PDB entry 7PGM | X-ray diffraction, 2.70 A resolution | chains A and B of the 3 polymer chains in the assembly

Chain A (and B):
Protein: Hedgehog-interacting protein
Organism: Homo sapiens
Notes: chain B of this document is another copy of the same molecule, construct and numbering; everything in this record applies to it too
UniProtKB: Q96QV1 (HHIP_HUMAN); residues 213-670 here = UniProt positions 213-670
Chain sequence (470 residues; numbered 210 to 679; the number before each row is that of its first residue):
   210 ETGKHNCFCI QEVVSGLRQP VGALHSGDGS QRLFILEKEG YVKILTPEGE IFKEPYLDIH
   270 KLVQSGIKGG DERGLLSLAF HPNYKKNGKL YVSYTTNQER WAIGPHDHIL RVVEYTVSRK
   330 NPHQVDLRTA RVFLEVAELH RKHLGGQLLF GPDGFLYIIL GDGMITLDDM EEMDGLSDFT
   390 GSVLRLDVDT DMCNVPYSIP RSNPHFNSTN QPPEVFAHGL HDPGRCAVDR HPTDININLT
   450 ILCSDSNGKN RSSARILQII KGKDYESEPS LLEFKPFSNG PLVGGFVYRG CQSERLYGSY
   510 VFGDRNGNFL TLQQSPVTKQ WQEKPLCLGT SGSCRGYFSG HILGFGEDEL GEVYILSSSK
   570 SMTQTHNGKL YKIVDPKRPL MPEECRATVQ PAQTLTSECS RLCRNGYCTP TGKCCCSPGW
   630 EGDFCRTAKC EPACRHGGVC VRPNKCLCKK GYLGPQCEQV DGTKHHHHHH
Not modelled in the structure: 210-213, 309-313, 442-443, 458-460, 671-679 (chain B: 210-213, 308-314, 381-385, 441-443, 459-462, 471-481, 671-679)
Construct notes: expression tag (210-212, 671-679)
Cystine bridges: C216-C536, C218-C543, C402-C624, C435-C452, C500-C594, C608-C617, C612-C623, C625-C634, C639-C649, C643-C655, C657-C666
Swiss-Prot annotation at these positions:
  - region: L376 to F388 (Interaction with SHH zinc binding site)
  - binding site (Zn(2+)): D383
  - glycosylation (N-linked (GlcNAc...) asparagine): N416, N447, N459
  - mutagenesis: E380 (E380A: Abolishes SHH binding), M382 (M382A: Abolishes SHH binding), D383 (D383A/R: Abolishes SHH binding), D387 (D387A: Abolishes SHH binding)
Reported in the primary citation:
  - binding site for n,O6-disulfo-glucosamine: K277, R328, K569, R610, R613
  - mutagenesis - K277E/R328E/R350E/K569E/R610E/R613E: abolished binding to heparin
  - mutagenesis - K277E/R328E/R350E/K569E/R610E/R613E: abolished binding to HS
  - mutagenesis - K277E/R328E/R350E/K569E/R610E/R613E: abolished binding to CS
  - mutagenesis - K277E/R328E/R350E/K569E/R610E/R613E: decreased signaling

Interface between chain A and chain B:
Pairs across the interface (24):
  I276(A) with L611(B), hydrophobic; R635(B), hydrogen bond (backbone-side chain)
  K277(A) with R610(B); L611(B); R613(B); R635(B)
  N488(A) with L656(B)
  N515(A) with C657(B), hydrogen bond (side chain-backbone); K658(B)
  N517(A) with K659(B)
  T539(A) with Y661(B)
  G545(A) with Y661(B)
  Y546(A) with H645(B); G646(B); Y661(B)
  F547(A) with G646(B); K658(B), hydrogen bond (backbone-side chain)
  G549(A) with G646(B); V648(B); K658(B), hydrogen bond (backbone-side chain)
  H550(A) with V648(B); L656(B)
  K569(A) with T636(B)
  Q573(A) with T636(B)
Also at the interface, not in a pair above, chain A (19 interface residues in all): G278, F486, R514, S548, S568, S570

In short:
19 residues of chain A face 13 of chain B across their interface, with 4 hydrogen bonds. Polar contacts
include I276(A)-R635(B), N515(A)-C657(B) and F547(A)-K658(B). From the paper: a binding site for
n,O6-disulfo-glucosamine at K277(A), R328(A) and K569(A) among others; K277E/R328E/R350E/K569E/R610E/R613E of
chain A abolish binding to heparin.
Chain A and chain B are both Hedgehog-interacting protein (Homo sapiens); the structure, HHIP-C in complex
with heparin, was determined by X-ray diffraction (same publication as 7PGK, 7PGL and 7PGN).
